5R45 - chains A and B of the 5 polymer chains in the assembly; structure by X-ray diffraction, 1.05 A resolution.

[Chain A]
Molecule: Chymotrypsinogen A
From: Bos taurus
Notes: EC 3.4.21.1
UniProtKB: P00766 (CTRA_BOVIN); residue numbers follow UniProt; this construct covers 1-13
Amino-acid sequence (13 residues; row label = number of the first residue in the row):
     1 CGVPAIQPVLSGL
Unresolved in the structure: 11-13
Residues lining bound ligands: malonate ion (MLI): C1, G2, V3

[Chain B]
Molecule: Chymotrypsinogen A
From: Bos taurus
Notes: EC 3.4.21.1
UniProtKB: P00766 (CTRA_BOVIN); residues 16-146 here = UniProt positions 16-146
Amino-acid sequence (131 residues; row label = number of the first residue in the row):
    16 IVNGEEAVPGSWPWQVSLQDKTGFHFCGGSLINENWVVTAAHCGVTTSDV
    66 VVAGEFDQGSSSEKIQKLKIAKVFKNSKYNSLTINNDITLLKLSTAASFS
   116 QTVSAVCLPSASDDFAAGTTCVTTGWGLTRY
Curated features (UniProtKB/Swiss-Prot):
  - active site (Charge relay system): H57, D102
Disulfide bonds: C42-C58

[How chain A and chain B interact]
Pairs across the interface (23):
  C1(A) - A120(B)
  C1(A) - V121(B)
  C1(A) - C122(B)  disulfide
  G2(A) - W29(B)
  G2(A) - A120(B)  hydrogen bond (backbone-backbone)
  G2(A) - C122(B)
  P4(A) - S26(B)
  P4(A) - P28(B)
  P4(A) - W29(B)  hydrophobic
  A5(A) - Q116(B)
  I6(A) - V23(B)  hydrophobic
  I6(A) - P24(B)
  I6(A) - G25(B)
  I6(A) - S26(B)
  I6(A) - Q116(B)
  I6(A) - T117(B)
  Q7(A) - S26(B)
  P8(A) - S26(B)
  P8(A) - W27(B)  hydrophobic
  V9(A) - E20(B)
  V9(A) - V23(B)  hydrophobic
  L10(A) - E20(B)
  L10(A) - V137(B)  hydrophobic
Interface residues without a listed pair, chain A (10 interface residues in all): V3
Inter-chain disulfides: C1(A)-C122(B)

[In short]
Chain A and chain B form an interface of 10 and 14 residues respectively; the contacts include 1 disulfide
bond and 1 hydrogen bond. Its one hydrogen bond, G2(A)-A120(B), is backbone to backbone. Chain A binds
malonate ion.
Here chain A is Chymotrypsinogen A and chain B is Chymotrypsinogen A, both from Bos taurus. Entry 5R45
(Crystal Structure of gamma-Chymotrypsin at pH 7.5, cryo temperature) was determined by X-ray diffraction.
